Entry 7JJA (X-ray diffraction, 1.01 A resolution); this record covers chain A.

Chain A:
Name: Zinc-binding lipoprotein AdcA
From: Streptococcus pneumoniae (strain ATCC BAA-255 / R6)
UniProtKB: Q8CWN2 (ADCA_STRR6); residues 321-501 here = UniProt positions 321-501
Sequence (181 residues; numbered 321 to 501; the number before each row is that of its first residue):
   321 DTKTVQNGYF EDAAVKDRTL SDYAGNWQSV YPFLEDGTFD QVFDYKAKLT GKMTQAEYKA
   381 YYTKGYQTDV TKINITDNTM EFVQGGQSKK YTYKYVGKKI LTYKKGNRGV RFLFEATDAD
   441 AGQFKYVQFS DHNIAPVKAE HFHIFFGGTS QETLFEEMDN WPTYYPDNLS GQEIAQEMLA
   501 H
Not modelled in the structure: 501
Bound ions: Na+ site 1 near Asp-389 (its only coordinating residue here); Na+ site 2: Ile-464, Asn-480
Small-molecule neighbours: EDT ({[-(bis-carboxymethyl-amino)-ethyl]-carboxymethyl-amino}-acetic acid): Tyr-381, Tyr-382, Tyr-423, Asn-427, Ser-450, His-452, His-463, Phe-465, Trp-481

In short:
Chain A binds compound EDT. The Na+ site 2 is built by Ile-464 and Asn-480.
Chain A is Zinc-binding lipoprotein AdcA (Streptococcus pneumoniae (strain ATCC BAA-255 / R6)); the structure,
Crystal structure of the ZinT-like domain of Streptococcus pneumoniae AdcA in the apo form, was determined by
X-ray diffraction together with 7JJ8, 7JJ9 and 7JJB from the same study.
